5LB8 - chain A; structure by X-ray diffraction, 3.40 A resolution.

# Chain A
Protein: ATP-dependent DNA helicase Q5
Organism: Homo sapiens
Notes: EC 3.6.4.12
Reference sequence: O94762 (RECQ5_HUMAN); residues 11-526 here = UniProt positions 11-526
Sequence (518 residues; row label = number of the first residue in the row):
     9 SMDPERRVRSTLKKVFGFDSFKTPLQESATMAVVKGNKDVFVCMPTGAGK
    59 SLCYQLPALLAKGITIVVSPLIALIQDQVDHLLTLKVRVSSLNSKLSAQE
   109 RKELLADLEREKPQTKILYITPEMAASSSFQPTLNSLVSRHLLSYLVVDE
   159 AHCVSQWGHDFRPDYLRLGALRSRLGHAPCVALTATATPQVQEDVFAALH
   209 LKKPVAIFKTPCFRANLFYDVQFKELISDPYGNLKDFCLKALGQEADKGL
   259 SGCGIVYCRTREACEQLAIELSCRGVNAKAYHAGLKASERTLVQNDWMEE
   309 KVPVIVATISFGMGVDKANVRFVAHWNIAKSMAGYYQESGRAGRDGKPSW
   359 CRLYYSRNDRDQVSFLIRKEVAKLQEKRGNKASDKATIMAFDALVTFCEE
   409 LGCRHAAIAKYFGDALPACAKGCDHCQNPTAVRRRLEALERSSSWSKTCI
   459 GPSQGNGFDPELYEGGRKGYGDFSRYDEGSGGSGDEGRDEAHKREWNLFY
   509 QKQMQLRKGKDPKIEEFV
Disordered / not traced: 9-11, 250-260, 321-323, 453-526
Sequence notes: expression tag (9-10)
Bound ions: Zn2+: C411, C431, C434
From the paper describing this entry:
  - mutagenesis - W165A, H167A, R267W/R349A, Q345A: abolished catalytic activity (helicase activity)
  - mutagenesis - W165A, H167A, D422A: unchanged catalytic activity (DNA stimulated ATPase activity)
  - mutagenesis - D168A, Y419A: unchanged catalytic activity (helicase activity)
  - mutagenesis - R267W/R349A, Q345A, F420A (2-fold): decreased catalytic activity (DNA stimulated ATPase activity)
  - mutagenesis - F420A, D422A: decreased catalytic activity (helicase activity)
  - mutagenesis - F420A, D422A: unchanged binding to DNA binding activity
  - mutagenesis - R352G: abolished catalytic activity

# In short
C411, C431 and C434 form the Zn2+ site. The paper reports that W165A, H167A and R267W/R349A, among others,
abolish catalytic activity (helicase activity); R267W/R349A, Q345A and F420A reduce catalytic activity (DNA
stimulated ATPase activity); 9 substitutions were tested in all.
Chain A is ATP-dependent DNA helicase Q5 (Homo sapiens); the structure, Crystal structure of human RECQL5
helicase APO form, was determined by X-ray diffraction, deposited together with 5LB3 and 5LB5.
